Entry 5DHV (X-ray diffraction, 2.30 A resolution); this record covers chains A and N of the 3 polymer chains in the assembly.

[Chain A]
Protein: Anti-Rev Antibody Fab single-chain variable fragment, heavy chain
Source organism: Oryctolagus cuniculus
Notes: antibody fragment or engineered binder
Amino-acid sequence (123 residues; each row starts with the number of its first residue):
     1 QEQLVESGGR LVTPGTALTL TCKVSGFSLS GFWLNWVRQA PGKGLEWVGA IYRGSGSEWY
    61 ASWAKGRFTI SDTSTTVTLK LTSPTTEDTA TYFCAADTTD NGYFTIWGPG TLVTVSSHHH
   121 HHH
Cystine bridges: Cys22-Cys94

[Chain N]
Protein: Protein Rev
Source organism: Human immunodeficiency virus 1
Reference sequence: Q76PP8 (Q76PP8_9HIV1); residues 1-65 here = UniProt positions 1-65
Amino-acid sequence (65 residues; row label = number of the first residue in the row):
     1 MAGRSGDSDE DLLKAVRLIK FLYQSNPPPN PEGTRQARRN RRRRWRERQR QIHSISERIL
    61 STYLG
Not modelled in the structure: 1-7
Reported in the primary citation:
  - self-association interface (contacts with another copy of this molecule); pairs are residue here / residue on that copy: Tyr23-Leu64, Pro31-Trp45 (pi stacking), Pro29, Asn30, Leu64
  - mutagenesis - L64A: unchanged stability
  - mutagenesis - L64A: unchanged binding to dimers
  - mutagenesis - P31A, W45L: decreased stability

[How chain A and chain N interact]
Residue-residue contacts (19; chain A residue first):
  Trp33(A) with Leu18(N), hydrophobic
  Tyr52(A) with Leu18(N), hydrophobic; Leu22(N); Arg48(N)
  Gly54(A) with Phe21(N)
  Ser55(A) with Leu18(N); Phe21(N)
  Ser57(A) with Lys14(N); Leu18(N)
  Glu58(A) with Lys14(N), hydrogen bond (backbone-side chain)
  Trp59(A) with Asp11(N); Lys14(N); Ala15(N); Tyr63(N)
  Thr99(A) with Gln51(N), hydrogen bond (backbone-side chain)
  Asp100(A) with Arg48(N), salt bridge; Gln51(N); Ile55(N)
  Asn101(A) with Gln51(N), hydrogen bond

[Overview]
Chain A and chain N each contribute 10 residues to their interface, with 3 hydrogen bonds and 1 salt bridge.
Among the polar pairs are Asp100(A)-Arg48(N), Glu58(A)-Lys14(N) and Thr99(A)-Gln51(N). From the paper: P31A
and W45L of chain N reduce stability; a self-association interface involving Tyr23(N), Pro29(N) and Asn30(N)
among others.
Chain A is Anti-Rev Antibody Fab single-chain variable fragment, heavy chain (Oryctolagus cuniculus) and chain
N is Protein Rev (Human immunodeficiency virus 1); the structure, HIV-1 Rev NTD dimers with variable crossing
angles, was determined by X-ray diffraction, deposited together with 5DHZ, 5DHX and 5DHY.
